8W3U - chains A and B; structure by X-ray diffraction, 2.00 A resolution.

Chain A:
Name: dTDP-glucose 4,6-dehydratase related protein
Source organism: Methanothermobacter thermautotrophicus str. Delta H
Reference sequence: O26473 (O26473_METTH); residues 1-313 here correspond to UniProt positions 22-334 (UniProt number = residue number + 21)
Amino-acid sequence (337 residues; numbered -23 to 313; the number before each row is that of its first residue; numbers below 1 keep their minus sign (Tyr-23 is residue -23)):
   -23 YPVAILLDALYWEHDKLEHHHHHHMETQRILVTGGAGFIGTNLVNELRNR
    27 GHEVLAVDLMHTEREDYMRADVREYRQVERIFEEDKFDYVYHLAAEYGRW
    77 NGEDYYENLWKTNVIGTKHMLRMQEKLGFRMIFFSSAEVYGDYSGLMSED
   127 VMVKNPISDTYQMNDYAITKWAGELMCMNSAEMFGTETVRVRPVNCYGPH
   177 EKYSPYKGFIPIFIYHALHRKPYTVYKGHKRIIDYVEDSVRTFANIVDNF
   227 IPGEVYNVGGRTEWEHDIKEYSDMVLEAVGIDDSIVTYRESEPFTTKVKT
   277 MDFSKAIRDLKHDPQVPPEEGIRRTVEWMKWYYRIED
Not modelled in the structure: -23 to 0, 312-313
Construct notes: expression tag (-23 to 0)
Small-molecule neighbours:
  - NAD (nicotinamide-adenine-dinucleotide): Gly10, Ala12, Gly13, Phe14, Ile15, Gly16, Asp34, Leu35, Met36, Ala46, Asp47, Val48, Arg49, Leu69, Ala70, Ala71, Glu72, Tyr73, Thr88, Phe110, Ser111, Ser112, Tyr142, Lys146, Pro169, Val170, Asn171, Cys172, Lys183
  - UDP (uridine-5'-diphosphate): Arg75, Glu114, Asn171, Gly184, Phe185, Ile188, Phe189, Thr200, Val201, Tyr202, His205, Arg207, Ile244, Glu268, Thr271, Thr272, Lys275
Reported in the primary citation:
  - catalytic residues: Ser112, Tyr142, Lys146 (by similarity / conservation)
  - catalytic residues: Tyr73, Glu114 (proposed by the authors, not directly observed)
  - specificity-determining residues: Tyr73, Gly184 (by similarity / conservation)

Chain B:
Name: dTDP-glucose 4,6-dehydratase related protein
Source organism: Methanothermobacter thermautotrophicus str. Delta H
Reference sequence: O26473 (O26473_METTH); residues 1-313 here correspond to UniProt positions 22-334 (UniProt number = residue number + 21)
Amino-acid sequence (337 residues; each row starts with the number of its first residue; numbers below 1 keep their minus sign (Tyr-23 is residue -23)):
   -23 YPVAILLDALYWEHDKLEHHHHHHMETQRILVTGGAGFIGTNLVNELRNR
    27 GHEVLAVDLMHTEREDYMRADVREYRQVERIFEEDKFDYVYHLAAEYGRW
    77 NGEDYYENLWKTNVIGTKHMLRMQEKLGFRMIFFSSAEVYGDYSGLMSED
   127 VMVKNPISDTYQMNDYAITKWAGELMCMNSAEMFGTETVRVRPVNCYGPH
   177 EKYSPYKGFIPIFIYHALHRKPYTVYKGHKRIIDYVEDSVRTFANIVDNF
   227 IPGEVYNVGGRTEWEHDIKEYSDMVLEAVGIDDSIVTYRESEPFTTKVKT
   277 MDFSKAIRDLKHDPQVPPEEGIRRTVEWMKWYYRIED
Not modelled in the structure: -23 to 1, 312-313
Construct notes: expression tag (-23 to 0)
Modified / non-standard residues: Arg40 (N-omega-hydroxy-L-arginine; HAR)
Small-molecule neighbours:
  - NAD (nicotinamide-adenine-dinucleotide): Gly10, Ala12, Gly13, Phe14, Ile15, Gly16, Asp34, Leu35, Met36, Ala46, Asp47, Val48, Arg49, Leu69, Ala70, Ala71, Glu72, Tyr73, Thr88, Phe110, Ser111, Ser112, Tyr142, Lys146, Pro169, Val170, Asn171, Cys172, Lys183
  - UDP (uridine-5'-diphosphate): Arg75, Glu114, Asn171, Gly184, Phe185, Ile188, Phe189, Thr200, Val201, Tyr202, His205, Arg207, Ile244, Glu268, Thr271, Thr272, Lys275

How chain A and chain B interact:
Contacting residue pairs (79):
  Tyr51(A) with Tyr82(B)
  Glu79(A) with Lys94(B), salt bridge; Arg98(B), salt bridge
  Tyr82(A) with Tyr51(B); Lys94(B); His95(B), hydrogen bond; Arg98(B)
  Glu83(A) with Ile91(B); His95(B)
  Trp86(A) with Val90(B), hydrophobic; Ile91(B), hydrophobic; Met152(B), hydrophobic
  Lys87(A) with Ile91(B)
  Val90(A) with Trp86(B)
  Ile91(A) with Glu83(B); Trp86(B), hydrophobic; Lys87(B)
  Lys94(A) with Glu79(B), salt bridge; Tyr82(B); Asp141(B), salt bridge
  His95(A) with Tyr82(B), hydrogen bond; Glu83(B)
  Arg98(A) with Glu79(B), salt bridge; Tyr82(B)
  Val127(A) with Ile133(B)
  Met128(A) with Ile133(B); Tyr137(B), hydrogen bond (backbone-side chain)
  Val129(A) with Pro132(B); Ile133(B); Ser134(B), hydrogen bond (backbone-side chain); Tyr137(B)
  Lys130(A) with Pro132(B)
  Asn131(A) with Pro132(B); Ile133(B), hydrogen bond (backbone-backbone)
  Pro132(A) with Val129(B); Lys130(B); Asn131(B); Pro132(B), hydrophobic
  Ile133(A) with Val127(B); Met128(B); Val129(B); Asn131(B), hydrogen bond (backbone-backbone); Ile133(B); Thr136(B); Trp147(B), hydrophobic
  Ser134(A) with Val129(B), hydrogen bond (backbone-backbone)
  Thr136(A) with Ile133(B)
  Tyr137(A) with Met128(B), hydrogen bond (side chain-backbone); Val129(B); Trp147(B), hydrophobic; Leu151(B), hydrophobic
  Gln138(A) with Leu151(B); Asn155(B), hydrogen bond (backbone-side chain)
  Met139(A) with Asn155(B)
  Asn140(A) with Asn155(B)
  Asp141(A) with Lys94(B), salt bridge; Met152(B)
  Ile144(A) with Ala148(B), hydrophobic; Leu151(B), hydrophobic; Met152(B), hydrophobic; Asn155(B)
  Trp147(A) with Ile133(B), hydrophobic; Tyr137(B), hydrophobic
  Ala148(A) with Ile144(B), hydrophobic
  Leu151(A) with Tyr137(B), hydrophobic; Gln138(B); Ile144(B), hydrophobic
  Met152(A) with Trp86(B), hydrophobic; Asp141(B); Ile144(B), hydrophobic
  Met154(A) with Tyr137(B), hydrophobic
  Asn155(A) with Gln138(B), hydrogen bond (side chain-backbone); Met139(B); Asn140(B); Ile144(B)
  Glu158(A) with Phe270(B)
  Met159(A) with Phe270(B), hydrophobic
  Phe270(A) with Glu158(B); Met159(B), hydrophobic
Also at the interface, not in a pair above, chain B (35 interface residues in all): Met154

Overview:
The chain A/chain B interface involves 35 residues from each chain; the contacts include 10 hydrogen bonds and
6 salt bridges. Polar pairs include Glu79(A)-Lys94(B), Glu79(A)-Arg98(B) and Lys94(A)-Glu79(B). Chain A binds
UDP and NAD. Ligands of chain B: UDP and NAD. From the paper: catalytic residues Ser112(A), Tyr142(A) and
Lys146(A) among others; specificity determinants Tyr73(A) and Gly184(A).
Chain A is dTDP-glucose 4,6-dehydratase related protein and chain B is dTDP-glucose 4,6-dehydratase related
protein, both from Methanothermobacter thermautotrophicus str. Delta H; the structure, Structure of Epimerase
Mth373 from the thermophilic pseudomurein-containing methanogen Methanothermobacter thermautotrophicus, was
determined by X-ray diffraction together with 9AR1, 6PMH and 6PNL from the same study.
